PDB entry 8OO7 | electron microscopy, 2.80 A resolution | chains G and L of the 18 polymer chains in the assembly

[Chain G]
Protein: Chromatin-remodeling ATPase Ino80
Organism: Thermochaetoides thermophila
Sequence (1134 residues; row label = number of the first residue in the row):
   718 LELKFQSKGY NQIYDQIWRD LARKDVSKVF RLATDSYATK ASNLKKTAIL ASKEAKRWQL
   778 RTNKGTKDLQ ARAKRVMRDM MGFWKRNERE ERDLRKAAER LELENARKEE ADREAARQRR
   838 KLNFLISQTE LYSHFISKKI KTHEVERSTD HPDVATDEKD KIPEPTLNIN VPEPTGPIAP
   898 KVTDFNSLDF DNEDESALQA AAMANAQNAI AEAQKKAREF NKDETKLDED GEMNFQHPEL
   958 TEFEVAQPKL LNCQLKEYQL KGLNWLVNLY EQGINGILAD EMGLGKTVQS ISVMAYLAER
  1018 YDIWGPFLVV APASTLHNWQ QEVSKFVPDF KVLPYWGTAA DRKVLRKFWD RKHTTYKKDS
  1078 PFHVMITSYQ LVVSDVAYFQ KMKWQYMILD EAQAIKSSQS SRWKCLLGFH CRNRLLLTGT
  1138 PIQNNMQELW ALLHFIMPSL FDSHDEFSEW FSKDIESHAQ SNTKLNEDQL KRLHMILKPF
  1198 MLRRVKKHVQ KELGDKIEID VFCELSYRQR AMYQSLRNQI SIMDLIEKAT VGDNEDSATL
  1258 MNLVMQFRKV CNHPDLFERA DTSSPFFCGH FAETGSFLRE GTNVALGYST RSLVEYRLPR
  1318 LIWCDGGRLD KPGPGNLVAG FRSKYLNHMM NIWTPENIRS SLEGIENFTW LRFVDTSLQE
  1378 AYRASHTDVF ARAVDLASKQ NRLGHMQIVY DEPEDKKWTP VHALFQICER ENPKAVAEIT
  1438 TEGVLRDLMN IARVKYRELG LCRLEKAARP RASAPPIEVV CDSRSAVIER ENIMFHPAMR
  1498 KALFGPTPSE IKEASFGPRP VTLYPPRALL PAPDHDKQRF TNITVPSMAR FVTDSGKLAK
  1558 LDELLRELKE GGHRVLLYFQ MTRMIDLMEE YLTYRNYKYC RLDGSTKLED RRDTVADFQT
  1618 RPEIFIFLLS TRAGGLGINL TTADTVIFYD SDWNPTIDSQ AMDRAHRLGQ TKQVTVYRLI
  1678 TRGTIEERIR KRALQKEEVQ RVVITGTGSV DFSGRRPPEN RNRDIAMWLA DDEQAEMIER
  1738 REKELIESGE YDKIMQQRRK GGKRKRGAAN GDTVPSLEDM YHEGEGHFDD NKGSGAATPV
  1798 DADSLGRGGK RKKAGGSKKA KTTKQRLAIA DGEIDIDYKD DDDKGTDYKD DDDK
Not modelled in the structure: 718-963, 1161-1185, 1242-1255, 1707-1851
Ion coordination: Mg2+: Thr1004 (together with ADP)
Residues lining bound ligands:
  - ADP (adenosine-5'-diphosphate): Cys970, Gln971, Leu972, Lys973, Gln976, Gly1000, Leu1001, Gly1002, Lys1003, Thr1004, Val1005, Glu1039, Phe1043, Asn1636, Arg1661, Arg1664, Leu1665
  - tetrafluoroaluminate (ALF): Met999, Gly1000, Lys1003, Glu1108, Leu1633, Gly1634, Gln1657, Asp1660, Arg1661, Arg1664

[Chain L]
Molecule: DNA Strand 2
Sequence (226 nucleotides; row label = number of the first residue in the row; numbers below 1 keep their minus sign (DC-152 is residue -152)):
  -152 CGGTACCCGG GGATCCTCTA GAGTGGGAGC TCGGAACACT ATCCGACTGG CACCGGCAAG
   -92 GTCGCTGTTC AATACATGCA CAGGATGTAT ATATCTGACA CGTGCCTGGA GACTAGGGAG
   -32 TAATCCCCTT GGCGGTTAAA ACGCGGGGGA CAGCGCGTAC GTGCGTTTAA GCGGTGCTAG
    28 AGCTTGCTAC GACCAATTGA GCGGCCTCGG CACCGGGATT CTCCAG
Not modelled in the structure: -152 to -41, 73

[Interface between chain G and chain L]
Residue-residue contacts (25; chain G residue first):
  Ala1030(G) with DC-28(L), phosphate contact
  Ala1056(G) with DC-26(L), phosphate contact
  Arg1059(G) with DC-26(L), salt bridge to the phosphate
  Lys1060(G) with DC52(L), salt bridge to the phosphate
  Arg1063(G) with DC52(L), salt bridge to the phosphate
  Lys1064(G) with DC52(L), sugar contact; DC53(L), salt bridge to the phosphate
  Gln1087(G) with DC-28(L), sugar contact
  Tyr1095(G) with DG51(L), sugar contact; DC52(L), phosphate contact
  Met1258(G) with DG-33(L), base contact
  Asn1259(G) with DT-32(L), hydrogen bond to the phosphate
  Met1262(G) with DA-31(L), phosphate contact
  Lys1266(G) with DA-31(L), salt bridge to the phosphate
  Gln1577(G) with DA-30(L), sugar contact
  Met1578(G) with DA-30(L), phosphate contact
  Thr1579(G) with DA-30(L), hydrogen bond to the phosphate
  Arg1580(G) with DA-30(L), salt bridge to the phosphate
  Gly1601(G) with DT-29(L), hydrogen bond to the phosphate; DC-28(L), phosphate contact
  Arg1608(G) with DC-28(L), salt bridge to the phosphate
  Ser1627(G) with DA-30(L), phosphate contact; DT-29(L), hydrogen bond to the phosphate
  Arg1629(G) with DT-29(L), phosphate contact
  Ala1630(G) with DT-29(L), hydrogen bond to the phosphate
Other interface residues (no listed pair), chain G (30 interface residues in all): Ser1031, Gly1054, Thr1055, Ser1085, Leu1088, Ser1091, Gln1116, Asp1600, Leu1605
Other interface residues (no listed pair), chain L (12 interface residues in all): DG-36, DC-27

[Overview]
30 residues of chain G and 12 residues of chain L are in contact; the contacts include 5 hydrogen bonds and 7
salt bridges. Polar contacts include Asn1259(G)-DT-32(L), Thr1579(G)-DA-30(L) and Gly1601(G)-DT-29(L). Chain G
binds tetrafluoroaluminate and ADP.
Chain G is Chromatin-remodeling ATPase Ino80 (Thermochaetoides thermophila) and chain L is DNA Strand 2; the
structure, CryoEM Structure INO80core Hexasome complex composite model state1, was determined by electron
microscopy, deposited together with 8OO9, 8OOA, 8OOC, 8OOF, 8OOP, 8OOR, 8OOS and 8OOT.
